PDB entry 3KTU | X-ray diffraction, 2.30 A resolution | chains A and B of the 3 polymer chains in the assembly

== Chain A ==
Name: N-glycosylase/DNA lyase
Source organism: Homo sapiens
Notes: EC 3.2.2.-, 4.2.99.18; fragment: sequence database residues 12-325
UniProtKB: O15527 (OGG1_HUMAN); residue numbers follow UniProt; this construct covers 12-325
Chain sequence (317 residues; each row starts with the number of its first residue):
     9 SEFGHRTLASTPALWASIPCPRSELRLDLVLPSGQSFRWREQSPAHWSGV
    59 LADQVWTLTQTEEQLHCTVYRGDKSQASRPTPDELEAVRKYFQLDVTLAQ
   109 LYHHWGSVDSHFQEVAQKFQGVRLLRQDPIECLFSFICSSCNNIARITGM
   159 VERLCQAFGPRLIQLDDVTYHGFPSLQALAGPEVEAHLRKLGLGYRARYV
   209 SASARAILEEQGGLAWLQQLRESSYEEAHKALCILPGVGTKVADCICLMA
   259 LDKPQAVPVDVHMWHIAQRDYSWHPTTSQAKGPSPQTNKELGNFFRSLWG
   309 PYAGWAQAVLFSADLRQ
Disordered / not traced: 80-82
Construct notes: expression tag (9-11); engineered mutation Cys149 (Asn in O15527)
Bound ions: Ca2+: Cys241, Leu243, Val246 (shared with 1 residue of chain C)
Swiss-Prot annotation at these positions:
  - active site: Lys249 (Schiff-base intermediate with DNA)
  - binding site (DNA): Arg154, Arg204, His270, Gln287
  - binding site (8-oxoguanine): Pro266, Asp268, Gln315, Phe319
  - natural variant: Gly12 (G12E: Found in a kidney cancer sample), Arg46 (R46Q: Found in a clear cell renal cell carcinoma sample), Ala85 (A85S: Found in a lung cancer sample), Arg131 (R131Q: Found in a lung cancer sample), Arg154 (R154H: Found in a gastric cancer sample), Ser232 (S232T: Found in a kidney cancer sample)
  - mutagenesis: Lys249 (K249Q: Loss of activity), Asp268 (D268E/Q: No effect on activity; D268N: Decreases activity about 65-fold)

== Chain B ==
Molecule: 13-nt DNA strand
Sequence (13 nucleotides; numbered 1 to 13; the number before each row is that of its first residue):
     1 GGTAGACCTGGAC

== How chain A and chain B interact ==
Pairs across the interface (14; chain A residue first):
  Cys149(A) - DC8(B)  base contact
  Arg154(A) - DC8(B)  base contact
  Arg154(A) - DT9(B)  hydrogen bond to the base
  Arg197(A) - DC8(B)  salt bridge to the phosphate
  Gly200(A) - DT9(B)  sugar contact
  Gly202(A) - DC8(B)  sugar contact
  Tyr203(A) - DC7(B)  phosphate contact
  Tyr203(A) - DC8(B)  hydrogen bond to the sugar
  Arg204(A) - DC8(B)  hydrogen bond to the base
  Gln287(A) - DG2(B)  sugar contact
  Gln287(A) - DT3(B)  hydrogen bond to the phosphate
  Ala288(A) - DT3(B)  phosphate contact
  Gln294(A) - DG2(B)  sugar contact
  Gln294(A) - DT3(B)  phosphate contact
Other interface residues (no listed pair), chain A (12 interface residues in all): Ser292, Pro293
Other interface residues (no listed pair), chain B (6 interface residues in all): DG10

== Summary ==
Chain A and chain B form an interface of 12 and 6 residues respectively; the contacts include 4 hydrogen bonds
and 1 salt bridge. Among the polar pairs are Arg154(A)-DT9(B), Arg204(A)-DC8(B) and Tyr203(A)-DC8(B).
Chain A is N-glycosylase/DNA lyase (Homo sapiens) and chain B is a 13-nt DNA strand; the structure, Structure
of human 8-oxoGuanine Glycosylase 1 bound to fluorninated oxoG-containing DNA, was determined by X-ray
diffraction.
